PDB entry 7EH0 | X-ray diffraction, 2.81 A resolution | chains C and G of the 9 polymer chains in the assembly

[Chain C]
Molecule: DNA-directed RNA polymerase subunit beta
Source organism: Thermus thermophilus HB8
Notes: EC 2.7.7.6
Reference sequence: Q8RQE9 (RPOB_THET8); numbering as in UniProt (aligned over 1-1119)
Sequence (1119 residues; each row starts with the number of its first residue):
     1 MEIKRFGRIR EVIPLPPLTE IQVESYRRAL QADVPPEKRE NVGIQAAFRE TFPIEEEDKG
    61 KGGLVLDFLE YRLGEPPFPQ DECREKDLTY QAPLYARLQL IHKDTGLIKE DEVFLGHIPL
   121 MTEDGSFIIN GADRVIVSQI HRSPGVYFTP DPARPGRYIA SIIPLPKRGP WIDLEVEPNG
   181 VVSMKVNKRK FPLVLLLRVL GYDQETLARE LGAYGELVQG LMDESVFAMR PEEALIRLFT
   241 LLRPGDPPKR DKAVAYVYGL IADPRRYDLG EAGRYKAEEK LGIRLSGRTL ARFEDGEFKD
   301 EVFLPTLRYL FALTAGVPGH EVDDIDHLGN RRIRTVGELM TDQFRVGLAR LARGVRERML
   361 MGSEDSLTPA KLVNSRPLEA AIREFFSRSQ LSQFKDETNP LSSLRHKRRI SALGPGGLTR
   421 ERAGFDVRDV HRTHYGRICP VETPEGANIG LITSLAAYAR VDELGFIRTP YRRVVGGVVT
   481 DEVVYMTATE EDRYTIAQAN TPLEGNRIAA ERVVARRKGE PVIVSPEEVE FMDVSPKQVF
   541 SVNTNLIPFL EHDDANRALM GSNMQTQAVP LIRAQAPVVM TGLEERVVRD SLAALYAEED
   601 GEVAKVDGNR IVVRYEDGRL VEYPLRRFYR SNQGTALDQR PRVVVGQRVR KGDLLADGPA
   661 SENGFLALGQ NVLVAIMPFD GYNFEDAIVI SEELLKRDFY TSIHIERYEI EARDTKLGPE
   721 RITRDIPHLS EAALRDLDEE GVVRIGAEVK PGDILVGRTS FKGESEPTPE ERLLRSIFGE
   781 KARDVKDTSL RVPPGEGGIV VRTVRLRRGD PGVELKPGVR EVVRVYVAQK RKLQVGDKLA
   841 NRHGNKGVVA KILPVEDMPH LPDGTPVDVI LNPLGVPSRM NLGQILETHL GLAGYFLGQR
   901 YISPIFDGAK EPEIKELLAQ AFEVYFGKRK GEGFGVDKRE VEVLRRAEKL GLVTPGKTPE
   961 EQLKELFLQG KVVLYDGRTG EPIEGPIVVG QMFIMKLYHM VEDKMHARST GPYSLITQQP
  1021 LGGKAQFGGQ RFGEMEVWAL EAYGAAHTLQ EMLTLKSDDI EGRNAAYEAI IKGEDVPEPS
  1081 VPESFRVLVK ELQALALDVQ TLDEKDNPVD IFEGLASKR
Unresolved in the structure: 57-62, 1119
Ligand contacts: CMPcPP (2TM; 5'-O-[(S)-hydroxy{[(S)-hydroxy(phosphonooxy)phosphoryl]methyl}phosphoryl]cytidine): Gly446, Arg557, Ser878, Arg879

[Chain G]
Molecule: 27-nt DNA strand
Sequence (27 nucleotides; each row starts with the number of its first residue):
     1 TATAATGGGA GCTGTCACGG ATGCAGG
Unresolved in the structure: 26-27

[How chain C and chain G interact]
Contacting residue pairs - 20 pairs, chain C then chain G:
  Arg142(C) with DG14(G), base contact
  Lys167(C) with DC12(G), base contact
  Gly169(C) with DC12(G), base contact; DT13(G), base contact
  Pro170(C) with DT13(G), base contact
  Trp171(C) with DT13(G), hydrogen bond to the base; DG14(G), phosphate contact
  Asn187(C) with DG11(G), base contact
  Arg243(C) with DG9(G), hydrogen bond to the base; DA10(G), hydrogen bond to the base
  Pro247(C) with DG7(G), base contact
  Arg266(C) with DG11(G), hydrogen bond to the base
  Ile325(C) with DG14(G), base contact
  Asp326(C) with DG14(G), hydrogen bond to the base
  Arg331(C) with DG14(G), hydrogen bond to the base
  Gly417(C) with DG14(G), phosphate contact
  Leu418(C) with DG14(G), base contact
  Glu421(C) with DT15(G), base contact
  Arg422(C) with DT15(G), sugar contact
  Val427(C) with DG14(G), base contact
Also at the interface, not in a pair above, chain C (22 interface residues in all): Lys188, Gly245, Tyr256, Leu260, Asp426

[Summary]
The interface between chain C and chain G involves 22 residues on one side and 8 on the other, with 6 hydrogen
bonds. Among the polar pairs are Trp171(C)-DT13(G), Arg243(C)-DG9(G) and Arg243(C)-DA10(G). Chain C binds
CMPcPP.
Chain C is DNA-directed RNA polymerase subunit beta (Thermus thermophilus HB8) and chain G is a 27-nt DNA
strand; the structure, Thermus thermophilus RNA polymerase transcription initiation complex containing a
template-strand purine at position TSS-2, UpA RNA ..., was determined by X-ray diffraction, deposited together
with 7EH1 and 7EH2.
